9EZK - chains A and B; structure by X-ray diffraction, 2.79 A resolution.

[Chain A (and B)]
Molecule: Nucleoside deoxyribosyltransferase
Organism: Lactobacillus leichmannii
Notes: chain B of this document is another copy of the same molecule, construct and numbering; everything in this record applies to it too
UniProt: Q9R5V5 (NTD_LACLE); residues 1-157 here = UniProt positions 1-157
Chain sequence (157 residues; numbered 1 to 157; the number before each row is that of its first residue):
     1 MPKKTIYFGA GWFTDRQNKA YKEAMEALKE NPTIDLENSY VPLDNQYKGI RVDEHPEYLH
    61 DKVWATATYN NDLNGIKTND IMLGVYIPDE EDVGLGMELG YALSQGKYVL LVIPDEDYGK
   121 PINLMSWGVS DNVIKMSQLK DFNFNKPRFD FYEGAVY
Curated features (UniProtKB/Swiss-Prot):
  - active site: E98 (Nucleophile)
  - mutagenesis: E98 (E98A: Loss of transferase activity)

[Interface between chain A and chain B]
Pairs across the interface - 59 pairs, chain A then chain B:
  F13(A) - Y157(B)  hydrophobic
  V52(A) - Y157(B)
  L59(A) - A155(B)
  L59(A) - V156(B)  hydrogen bond (backbone-backbone)
  H60(A) - G154(B)
  H60(A) - A155(B)
  K62(A) - F151(B)
  A65(A) - L124(B)
  A65(A) - W127(B)  hydrophobic
  T66(A) - W127(B)
  T68(A) - L124(B)
  Y69(A) - L124(B)
  Y69(A) - M125(B)  hydrophobic
  Y69(A) - G128(B)
  Y69(A) - V129(B)
  D72(A) - M125(B)
  L73(A) - M125(B)  hydrophobic
  Y86(A) - V93(B)
  E91(A) - V93(B)
  D92(A) - V93(B)
  D92(A) - N123(B)
  V93(A) - Y86(B)
  V93(A) - E91(B)
  V93(A) - D92(B)
  V93(A) - G96(B)
  V93(A) - N123(B)
  V93(A) - S126(B)
  G94(A) - N123(B)
  G94(A) - M125(B)
  G96(A) - V93(B)
  G96(A) - G96(B)
  G96(A) - M97(B)
  M97(A) - G96(B)
  M97(A) - M125(B)  hydrophobic
  M97(A) - V129(B)  hydrophobic
  E98(A) - M125(B)
  S104(A) - S104(B)
  N123(A) - D92(B)
  N123(A) - V93(B)
  N123(A) - G94(B)
  L124(A) - A65(B)
  L124(A) - T68(B)
  L124(A) - Y69(B)
  M125(A) - Y69(B)
  M125(A) - L73(B)  hydrophobic
  M125(A) - G94(B)
  M125(A) - M97(B)  hydrophobic
  M125(A) - E98(B)
  S126(A) - V93(B)
  W127(A) - K62(B)
  W127(A) - A65(B)  hydrophobic
  W127(A) - T66(B)
  G128(A) - Y69(B)
  V129(A) - Y69(B)  hydrogen bond (backbone-side chain)
  V129(A) - M97(B)  hydrophobic
  F151(A) - K62(B)
  A155(A) - L59(B)
  A155(A) - H60(B)
  V156(A) - L59(B)  hydrogen bond (backbone-backbone)
Other interface residues (no listed pair), chain A (36 interface residues in all): W64, G100, Y101, L103, G154, Y157
Other interface residues (no listed pair), chain B (33 interface residues in all): D72, G100, Y101, L103

[Summary]
The interface between chain A and chain B involves 36 residues on one side and 33 on the other; the contacts
include 3 hydrogen bonds. Polar contacts include V129(A)-Y69(B) and L59(A)-V156(B). UniProt lists active-site
residue E98(A) and one mutagenesis site on chain A.
Both chains are Nucleoside deoxyribosyltransferase (Lactobacillus leichmannii). Entry 9EZK
(Nucleoside-2'-deoxyribosyltransferase from Lactobacillus leichmannii (apo)) was determined by X-ray
diffraction, deposited together with 9F08 and 9F09.
